2HT0 - chains F and A of the 6 polymer chains in the assembly; structure by X-ray diffraction, 2.00 A resolution.

[Chain F]
Molecule: 20-nt DNA strand
Sequence (20 nucleotides; numbered 30 to 49; the number before each row is that of its first residue):
    30 GCTTATCAAT TTGTTGCACC
Metal / ion sites: Cd2+ near DG30 (its only coordinating residue here)

[Chain A]
Protein: Integration host factor alpha-subunit
Organism: Escherichia coli
UniProt: P0A6X7 (IHFA_ECOLI); residues 1-99 here = UniProt positions 1-99
Chain sequence (99 residues; row label = number of the first residue in the row):
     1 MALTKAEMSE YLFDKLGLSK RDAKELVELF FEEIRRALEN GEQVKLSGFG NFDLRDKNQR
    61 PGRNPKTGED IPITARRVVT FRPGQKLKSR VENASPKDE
Not modelled in the structure: 1, 98-99
UniProt features mapped onto this chain:
  - mutagenesis: Pro-65 (P65L: Alters DNA-binding specificity), Lys-66 (K66S: Alters DNA-binding specificity)

[How chain F and chain A interact]
Contacting residue pairs - 20 pairs, chain F then chain A:
  DT35(F) with Lys-57(A), hydrogen bond to the phosphate; Arg-60(A), hydrogen bond to the base
  DC36(F) with Lys-57(A), salt bridge to the phosphate; Arg-60(A), hydrogen bond to the sugar; Ile-73(A), base contact; Arg-76(A), hydrogen bond to the phosphate; Val-78(A), phosphate contact
  DA37(F) with Arg-63(A), sugar contact; Pro-65(A), base contact; Ile-71(A), phosphate contact; Ile-73(A), sugar contact; Arg-76(A), salt bridge to the phosphate
  DA38(F) with Asn-64(A), hydrogen bond to the sugar; Pro-65(A), base contact; Lys-66(A), base contact
  DG45(F) with Ala-2(A), phosphate contact; Thr-4(A), phosphate contact
  DC46(F) with Thr-4(A), phosphate contact; Lys-5(A), hydrogen bond to the phosphate
  DA47(F) with Lys-5(A), salt bridge to the phosphate
Interface residues without a listed pair, chain F (9 interface residues in all): DT39, DT40
Interface residues without a listed pair, chain A (17 interface residues in all): Ala-6, Lys-24, Gly-62, Pro-72

[In short]
9 residues of chain F and 17 residues of chain A are in contact, with 6 hydrogen bonds and 3 salt bridges.
Among the polar pairs are DT35(F)/Arg-60(A), DC36(F)/Arg-60(A) and DA38(F)/Asn-64(A). Curated annotation
(UniProt) lists 2 mutagenesis sites on chain A.
Chain F is a 20-nt DNA strand and chain A is Integration host factor alpha-subunit (Escherichia coli); the
structure, IHF bound to doubly nicked DNA, was determined by X-ray diffraction.
